Entry 7KEW (electron microscopy, 4.16 A resolution (low resolution: residue-level contacts below are approximate; hydrogen-bond / salt-bridge calls are withheld)); this record covers chains A and F of the 12 polymer chains in the assembly.

Chain A:
Molecule: Spike glycoprotein 1
From: Bundibugyo ebolavirus
Reference sequence: A0A510C2V9 (A0A510C2V9_9MONO); numbering as in UniProt (aligned over 1-312)
Amino-acid sequence (343 residues; numbered 1 to 343; the number before each row is that of its first residue):
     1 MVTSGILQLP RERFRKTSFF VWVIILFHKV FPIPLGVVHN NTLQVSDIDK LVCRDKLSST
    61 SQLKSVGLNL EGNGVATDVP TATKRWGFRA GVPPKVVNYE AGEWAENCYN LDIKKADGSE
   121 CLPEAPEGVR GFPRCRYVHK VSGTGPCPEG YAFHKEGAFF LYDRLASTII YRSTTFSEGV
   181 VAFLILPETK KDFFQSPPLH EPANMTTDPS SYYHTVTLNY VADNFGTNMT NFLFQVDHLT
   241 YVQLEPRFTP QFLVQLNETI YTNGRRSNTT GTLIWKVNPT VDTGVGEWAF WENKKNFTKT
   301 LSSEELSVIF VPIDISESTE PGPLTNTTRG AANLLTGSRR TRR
Unresolved in the structure: 1-32, 194-214, 281-343
Sequence notes: expression tag (313-343)
Disulfides: Cys108-Cys135, Cys121-Cys147
Glycans and other covalent adducts: N-acetylglucosamine (NAG) linked to Asn228, Asn257
Reported in the primary citation:
  - conformationally variable residues (loop rearrangement): Asn268

Chain F:
Molecule: Envelope glycoprotein 2
From: Bundibugyo ebolavirus
Reference sequence: B8XCN0 (B8XCN0_9MONO); residue numbers follow UniProt; this construct covers 502-640
Amino-acid sequence (177 residues; each row starts with the number of its first residue):
   502 EITLRTQAKC NPNLHYWTTQ DEGAAIGLAW IPYFGPAAEG IYTEGIMHNQ NGLICGLRQL
   562 ANETTQALQL FLRATTELRT FSILNRKAID FLLQRWGGTC HILGPDCCIE PHDWTKNITD
   622 KIDQIIHDFI DKPLPDQTDV EVDDDDKAGW SHPQFEKGGG SGGGSGGGSW SHPQFEK
Unresolved in the structure: 502-510, 525-530, 612-678
Sequence notes: expression tag (641-678)
Disulfides: Cys511-Cys556, Cys601-Cys608
Glycans and other covalent adducts: N-acetylglucosamine (NAG) linked to Asn563

Chain A / chain F interface:
Residue-residue contacts (19):
  Trp86(A) with Tyr534(F)
  Gly87(A) with Tyr534(F)
  Arg89(A) with Pro533(F); Tyr534(F)
  Gly91(A) with Ala538(F); Ala539(F)
  Val92(A) with Pro533(F); Ala538(F)
  Pro93(A) with Ala539(F)
  Phe153(A) with Pro533(F); Tyr534(F)
  His154(A) with Ile532(F); Tyr534(F)
  Lys155(A) with Ile532(F); Tyr534(F); Phe535(F)
  Glu156(A) with Trp531(F); Ile532(F)
  Gly157(A) with Ile532(F)
Other interface residues (no listed pair), chain A (12 interface residues in all): Phe88
Other interface residues (no listed pair), chain F (8 interface residues in all): Gly536

Overview:
12 residues of chain A and 8 residues of chain F are in contact. Covalently linked N-acetylglucosamine: at
Asn228(A) and Asn257(A). N-acetylglucosamine is covalently linked to Asn563(F). The paper reports
conformational variability at Asn268(A).
Here chain A is Spike glycoprotein 1 and chain F is Envelope glycoprotein 2, both from Bundibugyo ebolavirus.
Entry 7KEW (Bundibugyo virus GP (mucin deleted) bound to antibody Fab BDBV-43) was determined by electron
microscopy together with 7KEJ, 7KF9 and 7KFG from the same study.
